PDB entry 6USX | X-ray diffraction, 2.27 A resolution | chain A

[Chain A]
Protein: GTPase KRas
Organism: Homo sapiens
UniProtKB: P01116 (RASK_HUMAN), isoform P01116-2; residue numbers follow UniProt; this construct covers 1-169
Sequence (170 residues; row label = number of the first residue in the row; numbering starts at 0):
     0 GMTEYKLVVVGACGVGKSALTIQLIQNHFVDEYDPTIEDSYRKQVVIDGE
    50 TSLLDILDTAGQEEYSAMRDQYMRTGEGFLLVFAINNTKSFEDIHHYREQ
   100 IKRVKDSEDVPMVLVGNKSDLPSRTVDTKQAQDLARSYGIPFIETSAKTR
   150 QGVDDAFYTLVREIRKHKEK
Not modelled in the structure: 0, 168-169
Covalent attachments: compound M1R linked to C12
Construct notes: expression tag (0); variant C12 (Gly in P01116); engineered mutation S51 (Cys in P01116), L80 (Cys in P01116), S118 (Cys in P01116)
Metal / ion sites: Mg2+: S17 (together with GDP)
Small-molecule neighbours:
  - GDP (guanosine-5'-diphosphate): A11, G13, V14, G15, K16, S17, A18, F28, V29, D30, E31, Y32, D57, N116, K117, D119, L120, S145, A146, K147
  - M1R (1-{4-[2-{[(2S)-1-methylpyrrolidin-2-yl]methoxy}-7-(naphthalen-1-yl)-5,6,7,8-tetrahydropyrido[3,4-d]pyrimidin-4-yl]piperazin-1-yl}propan-1-one): V9, G10, K16, P34, T58, A59, G60, Q61, E62, E63, Y64, R68, D69, M72, D92, H95, Y96, Q99, I100, R102, V103
Curated features (UniProtKB/Swiss-Prot):
  - motif: Y32 to Y40 (Effector region)
  - binding site (GTP): G10, A11, G13 to A18, V29 to T35, A59, G60, N116, K117, D119
  - modified residue: M1 (N-acetylmethionine), T2 (N-acetylthreonine), K104 (N6-acetyllysine)
  - glycosylation: T35 (Microbial infection: O-linked (Glc) threonine)
  - natural variant: K5 (K5E: In NS3; K5N: In GASC), G10 (G10GG: In AML), C12 (G12C: In lung carcinoma; this construct carries the variant), G13 (G13D: In GASC, JMML and OES; G13R: In pylocytic astrocytoma), V14 (V14I: In NS3), L19 (L19F: In OES), Q22 (Q22E: In CFC2; Q22R: In NS3), P34 (P34L: In NS3; P34Q: In NS3; P34R: In CFC2), I36 (I36M: In NS3), T58 (T58I: In NS3), A59 (A59T: In GASC), G60 (G60R: In CFC2; G60S: In NS3), 8 further natural variant entries in UniProt
  - mutagenesis: D38 (D38A: Decreased interaction with MAPKAP1/SIN1), Y40 (Y40A: Decreased interaction with MAPKAP1/SIN1), Q61 (Q61L: Promotes GTP binding)

[In short]
Chain A binds GDP. Compound M1R is covalently linked to C12. UniProt lists 20 GTP-binding residues and 3
mutagenesis sites.
Chain A is GTPase KRas (Homo sapiens); the structure, Identification of the Clinical Development Candidate
MRTX849, a Covalent KRASG12C Inhibitor for the Treatment of Cancer, was determined by X-ray diffraction
together with 6USZ and 6UT0 from the same study.
